5AV7 - chains A and B; structure by X-ray diffraction, 1.85 A resolution.

[Chain A (and B)]
Protein: Lectin
Source organism: Calystegia sepium
Notes: chain B of this document is another copy of the same molecule, construct and numbering; everything in this record applies to it too
UniProtKB: P93114 (P93114_CALSE); residues 3-153 here = UniProt positions 3-153
Sequence (151 residues; each row starts with the number of its first residue):
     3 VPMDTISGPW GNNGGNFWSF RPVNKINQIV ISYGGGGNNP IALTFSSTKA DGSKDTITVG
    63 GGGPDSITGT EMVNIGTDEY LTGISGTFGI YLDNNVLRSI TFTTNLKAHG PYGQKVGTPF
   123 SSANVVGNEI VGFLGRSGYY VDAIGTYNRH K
Disordered / not traced: 51-55, 126-129, 153 (chain B: 128-129, 153)
Curated features (UniProtKB/Swiss-Prot):
  - region (N-glycan binding): Gly17, Asn18, Asp95, Asn96, Gly140 to Asp144

[Interface between chain A and chain B]
Contacting residue pairs (2):
  Pro66(A) with Pro66(B), hydrophobic
  Tyr141(A) with Tyr141(B), hydrogen bond

[In short]
Chain A and chain B each contribute 2 residues to their interface, with 1 hydrogen bond. Its one
hydrogen-bonded contact is Tyr141(A)-Tyr141(B).
Both chains are Lectin (Calystegia sepium). Entry 5AV7 (Crystal structure of Calsepa lectin in complex with
bisected glycan) was determined by X-ray diffraction, deposited together with 5AVA.
